6X03 - chains A and C of the 4 polymer chains in the assembly; structure by X-ray diffraction, 7.30 A resolution (low resolution: residue-level contacts below are approximate; hydrogen-bond / salt-bridge calls are withheld).

# Chain A
Molecule: Nucleoporin NUP84
From: Saccharomyces cerevisiae (strain ATCC 204508 / S288c)
UniProt: P52891 (NUP84_YEAST); residue numbers follow UniProt; this construct covers 1-726
Sequence (726 residues; row label = number of the first residue in the row):
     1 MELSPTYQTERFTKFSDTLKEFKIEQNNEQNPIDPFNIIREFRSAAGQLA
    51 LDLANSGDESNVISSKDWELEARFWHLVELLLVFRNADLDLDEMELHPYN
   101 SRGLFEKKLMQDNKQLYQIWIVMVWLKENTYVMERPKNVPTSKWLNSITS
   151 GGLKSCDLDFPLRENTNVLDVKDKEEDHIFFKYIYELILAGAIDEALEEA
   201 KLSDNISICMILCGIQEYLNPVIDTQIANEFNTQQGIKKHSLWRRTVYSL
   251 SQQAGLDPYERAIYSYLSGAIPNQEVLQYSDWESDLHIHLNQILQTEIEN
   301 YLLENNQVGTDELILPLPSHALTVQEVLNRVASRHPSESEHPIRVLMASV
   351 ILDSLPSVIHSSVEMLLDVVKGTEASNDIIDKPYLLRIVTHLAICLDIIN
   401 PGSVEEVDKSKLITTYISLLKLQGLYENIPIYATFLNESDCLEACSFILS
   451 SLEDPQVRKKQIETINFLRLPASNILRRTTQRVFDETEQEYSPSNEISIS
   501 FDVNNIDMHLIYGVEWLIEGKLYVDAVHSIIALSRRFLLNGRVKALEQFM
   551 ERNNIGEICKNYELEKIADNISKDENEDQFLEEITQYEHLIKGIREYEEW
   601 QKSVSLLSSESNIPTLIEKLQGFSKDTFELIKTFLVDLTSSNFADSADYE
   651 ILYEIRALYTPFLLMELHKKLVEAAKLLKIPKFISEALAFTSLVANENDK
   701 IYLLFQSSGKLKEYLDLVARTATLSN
Not modelled in the structure: 1-6, 27-33, 93-111, 148-166, 226-238, 369-380

# Chain C
Molecule: Vhh-SAN8
From: Vicugna pacos
Notes: antibody fragment or engineered binder
Sequence (131 residues; row label = number of the first residue in the row):
     1 QLQLVETGGGLVQAGGSLRLSCVASGRTFTSYAMGWFRQAPGKEREFVAA
    51 ISRLASGTDYADSVKGRFTISRNNDKNTVYLQMNNLIPEDTAVYYCAALQ
   101 ALRFSLPIAMATMKNGRADSWGQGTQVTVSS
Not modelled in the structure: 27-35, 50-58, 99-121

# How chain A and chain C interact
Pairs across the interface - 6 pairs, chain A then chain C:
  Arg40(A) - Glu44(C)
  Glu41(A) - Glu44(C)
  Ser44(A) - Glu44(C)
  Glu134(A) - Gln1(C)
  Asp194(A) - Asp75(C)
  Asp194(A) - Lys76(C)
Other interface residues (no listed pair), chain A (7 interface residues in all): Leu197, Glu198
Other interface residues (no listed pair), chain C (5 interface residues in all): Asn77

# Overview
Chain A and chain C form an interface of 7 and 5 residues respectively.
Chain A is Nucleoporin NUP84 (Saccharomyces cerevisiae (strain ATCC 204508 / S288c)) and chain C is Vhh-SAN8
(Vicugna pacos); the structure, Nup84-Nup133 (aa521-1157) from S. cerevisiae bound by VHH-SAN8 and VHH-SAN9,
was determined by X-ray diffraction, deposited together with 6X02, 6X04 and 6X05.
